PDB entry 6WCJ | electron microscopy, 6.30 A resolution (low resolution: residue-level contacts below are approximate; hydrogen-bond / salt-bridge calls are withheld) | chains A and D of the 15 polymer chains in the assembly

== Chain A (and D) ==
Name: Clathrin heavy chain 1
Organism: Bos taurus
Notes: chain D of this document is another copy of the same molecule, construct and numbering; everything in this record applies to it too
Reference sequence: P49951 (CLH1_BOVIN); residue numbers follow UniProt; this construct covers 1-1675
Sequence (1675 residues; each row starts with the number of its first residue):
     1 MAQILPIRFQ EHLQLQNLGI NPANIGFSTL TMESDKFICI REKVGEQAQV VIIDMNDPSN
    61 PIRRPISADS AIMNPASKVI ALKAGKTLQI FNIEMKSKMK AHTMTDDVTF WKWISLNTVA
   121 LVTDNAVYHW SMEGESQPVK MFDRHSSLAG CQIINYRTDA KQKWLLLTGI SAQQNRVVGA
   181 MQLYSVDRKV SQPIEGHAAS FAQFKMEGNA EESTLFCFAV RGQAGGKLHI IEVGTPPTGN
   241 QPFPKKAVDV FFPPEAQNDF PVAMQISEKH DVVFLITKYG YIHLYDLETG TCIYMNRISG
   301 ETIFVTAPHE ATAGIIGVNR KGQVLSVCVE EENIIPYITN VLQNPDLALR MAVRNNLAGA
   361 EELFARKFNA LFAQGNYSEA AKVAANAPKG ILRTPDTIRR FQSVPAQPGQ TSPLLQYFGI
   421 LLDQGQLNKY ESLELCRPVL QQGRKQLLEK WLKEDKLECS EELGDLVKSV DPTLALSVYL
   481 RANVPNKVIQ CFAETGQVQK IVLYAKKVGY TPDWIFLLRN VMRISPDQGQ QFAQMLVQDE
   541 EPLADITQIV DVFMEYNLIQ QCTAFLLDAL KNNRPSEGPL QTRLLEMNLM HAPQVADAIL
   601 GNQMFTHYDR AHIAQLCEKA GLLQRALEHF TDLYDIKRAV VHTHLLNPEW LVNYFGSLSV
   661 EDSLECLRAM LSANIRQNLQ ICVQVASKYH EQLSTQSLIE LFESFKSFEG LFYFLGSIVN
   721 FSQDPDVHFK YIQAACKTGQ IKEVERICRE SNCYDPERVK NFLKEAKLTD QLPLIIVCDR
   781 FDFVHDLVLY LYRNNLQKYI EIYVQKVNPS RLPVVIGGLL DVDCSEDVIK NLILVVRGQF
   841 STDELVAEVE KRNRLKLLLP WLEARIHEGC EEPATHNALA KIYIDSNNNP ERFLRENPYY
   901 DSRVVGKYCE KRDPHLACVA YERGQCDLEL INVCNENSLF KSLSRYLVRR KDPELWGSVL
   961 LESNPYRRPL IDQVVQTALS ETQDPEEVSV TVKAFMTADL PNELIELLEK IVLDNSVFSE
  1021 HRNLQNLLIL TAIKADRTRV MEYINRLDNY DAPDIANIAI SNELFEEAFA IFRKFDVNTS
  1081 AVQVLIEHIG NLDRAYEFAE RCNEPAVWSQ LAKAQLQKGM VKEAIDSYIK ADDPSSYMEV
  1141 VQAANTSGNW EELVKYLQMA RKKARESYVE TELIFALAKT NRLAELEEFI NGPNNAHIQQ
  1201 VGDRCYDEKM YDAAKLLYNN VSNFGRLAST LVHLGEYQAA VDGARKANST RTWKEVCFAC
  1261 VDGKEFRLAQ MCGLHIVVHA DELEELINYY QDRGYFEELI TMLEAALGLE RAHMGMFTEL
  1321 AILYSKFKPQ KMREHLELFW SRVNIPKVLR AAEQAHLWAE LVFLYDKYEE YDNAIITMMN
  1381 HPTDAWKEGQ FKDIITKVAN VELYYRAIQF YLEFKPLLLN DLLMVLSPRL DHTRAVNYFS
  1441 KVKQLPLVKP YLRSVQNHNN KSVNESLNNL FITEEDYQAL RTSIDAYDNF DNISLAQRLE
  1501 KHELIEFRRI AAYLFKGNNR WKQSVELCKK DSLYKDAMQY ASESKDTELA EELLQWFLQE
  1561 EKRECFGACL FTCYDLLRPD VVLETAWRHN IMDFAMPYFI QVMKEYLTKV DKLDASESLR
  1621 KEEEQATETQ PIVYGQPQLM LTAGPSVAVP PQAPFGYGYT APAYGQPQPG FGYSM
Not modelled in the structure: 1-1247, 1642-1675
Swiss-Prot annotation at these positions:
  - region: Ala-68 to Asp-107 (WD40-like repeat 2), Thr-302 to Glu-330 (WD40-like repeat 7), Glu-449 to Asp-465 (Binding site for the uncoating ATPase, involved in lattice disassembly)
  - modified residue: Ala-2 (N-acetylalanine), Ser-67 (Phosphoserine), Thr-105 (Phosphothreonine), Tyr-184 (Phosphotyrosine), Thr-394 (Phosphothreonine), Tyr-634 (Phosphotyrosine), Lys-737 (N6-succinyllysine), Lys-856 (N6-acetyllysine), Tyr-899 (Phosphotyrosine), Ser-1167 (Phosphoserine), Tyr-1206 (Phosphotyrosine), Ser-1229 (Phosphoserine), Lys-1441 (N6-acetyllysine), Tyr-1477 (Phosphotyrosine), Tyr-1487 (Phosphotyrosine), Ser-1494 (Phosphoserine), Lys-1501 (N6-acetyllysine)

== Interface between chain A and chain D ==
Residue-residue contacts - 22 pairs, chain A then chain D:
  Arg-1578(A) / Lys-1604(D)
  Asp-1580(A) / Ile-1600(D)
  Asp-1580(A) / Met-1603(D)
  Asp-1580(A) / Lys-1604(D)
  Asp-1580(A) / Leu-1607(D)
  Val-1581(A) / Lys-1604(D)
  Glu-1584(A) / Ile-1600(D)
  Trp-1587(A) / Phe-1594(D)
  Trp-1587(A) / Met-1596(D)
  Arg-1588(A) / Phe-1594(D)
  Arg-1588(A) / Met-1596(D)
  Arg-1588(A) / Pro-1597(D)
  Tyr-1606(A) / Met-1603(D)
  Tyr-1606(A) / Leu-1607(D)
  Lys-1609(A) / Val-1610(D)
  Lys-1609(A) / Leu-1613(D)
  Lys-1609(A) / Asp-1614(D)
  Lys-1612(A) / Glu-1617(D)
  Ser-1616(A) / Glu-1617(D)
  Leu-1619(A) / Arg-1620(D)
  Arg-1620(A) / Arg-1620(D)
  Glu-1623(A) / Arg-1620(D)
Interface residues without a listed pair, chain A (15 interface residues in all): Met-1603, Leu-1613

== In short ==
15 residues of chain A and 12 residues of chain D are in contact.
Both chains are Clathrin heavy chain 1 (Bos taurus). Entry 6WCJ (Asymmetric vertex of the clathrin minicoat
cage) was determined by electron microscopy.
